6ID4 - chains A and H of the 5 polymer chains in the assembly; structure by X-ray diffraction, 2.40 A resolution.

# Chain A
Molecule: MHC class I antigen
From: Homo sapiens
UniProtKB: F6IQY1 (F6IQY1_HUMAN); residues 1-275 here correspond to UniProt positions 25-299 (UniProt number = residue number + 24)
Chain sequence (276 residues; numbered 0 to 275; the number before each row is that of its first residue; numbering starts at 0):
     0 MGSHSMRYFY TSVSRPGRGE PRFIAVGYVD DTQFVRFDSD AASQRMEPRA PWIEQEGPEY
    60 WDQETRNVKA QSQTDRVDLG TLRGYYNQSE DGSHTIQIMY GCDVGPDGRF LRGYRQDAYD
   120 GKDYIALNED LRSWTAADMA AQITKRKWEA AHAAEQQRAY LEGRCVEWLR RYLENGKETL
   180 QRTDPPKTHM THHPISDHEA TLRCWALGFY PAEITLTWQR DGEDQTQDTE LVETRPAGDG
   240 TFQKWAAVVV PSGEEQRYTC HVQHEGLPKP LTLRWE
Unresolved in the structure: 0, 275
Disulfide bonds: Cys-101/Cys-164
Differences from the reference sequence: initiating methionine (0)
What the authors report for this chain:
  - conformationally variable residues: Gly-16 to Glu-19
  - mutagenesis - D90A: abolished binding to 2E3
  - specificity-determining residues: Arg-14, Asp-90

# Chain H
Molecule: Heavy chain
From: Homo sapiens
Chain sequence (222 residues; each row starts with the number of its first residue):
     1 EVQLVQSGAE VKKPGASVKV SCKASGYTFT GYYMHWVRQA PGQGLEWMGW INPNSGGTSY
    61 AQKFQGRVTM TRDTSTSTVY MELSSLRSED TAVYYCARVT TVIAGPVFDY WGQGTLVTVS
   121 SASTKGPSVF PLAPSSKSTS GGTAALGCLV KDYFPEPVTV SWNSGALTSG VHTFPAVLQS
   181 SGLYSLSSVV TVPSSSLGTQ TYICNVNHKP SNTKVDKKVE PK
Unresolved in the structure: 136-141
Disulfide bonds: Cys-22/Cys-96, Cys-148/Cys-204

# How chain A and chain H interact
Contacting residue pairs (23):
  Arg-14(A) / Tyr-33(H)  hydrogen bond
  Gly-16(A) / His-35(H)
  Arg-17(A) / Tyr-33(H)
  Arg-17(A) / His-35(H)  hydrogen bond (backbone-side chain)
  Arg-17(A) / Val-99(H)
  Arg-17(A) / Thr-100(H)  hydrogen bond
  Arg-17(A) / Val-102(H)
  Arg-17(A) / Ile-103(H)
  Arg-17(A) / Pro-106(H)  hydrogen bond (side chain-backbone)
  Arg-17(A) / Val-107(H)
  Gly-18(A) / Tyr-33(H)
  Gly-18(A) / Trp-50(H)
  Glu-19(A) / Tyr-33(H)
  Glu-19(A) / Trp-50(H)
  Asp-39(A) / Tyr-33(H)  hydrogen bond
  Asp-39(A) / Asn-52(H)  hydrogen bond (backbone-side chain)
  Asp-39(A) / Asn-54(H)
  Asp-39(A) / Ser-55(H)
  Ala-40(A) / Ser-55(H)
  Ala-41(A) / Asn-54(H)
  Ala-41(A) / Ser-55(H)
  Gln-43(A) / Ser-55(H)
  Ser-92(A) / Ile-103(H)
From the paper, about this interface:
  - epitope / paratope residues, chain A: Arg-14(A), Arg-17(A), Glu-19(A), Asp-39(A)

# Summary
The interface between chain A and chain H involves 10 residues on one side and 12 on the other, with 6
hydrogen bonds. Polar pairs include Arg-14(A)/Tyr-33(H), Arg-17(A)/His-35(H) and Arg-17(A)/Thr-100(H). The
paper reports that D90A of chain A abolishes binding to 2E3; epitope/paratope residues Arg-14(A), Arg-17(A)
and Glu-19(A) among others.
Chain A is MHC class I antigen and chain H is Heavy chain, both from Homo sapiens; the structure, Defining the
structural basis for human alloantibody binding to human leukocyte antigen allele HLA-A*11:01, was determined
by X-ray diffraction.
